7Z30 - chains B and J of the 19 polymer chains in the assembly; structure by electron microscopy, 2.90 A resolution.

Chain B:
Name: DNA-directed RNA polymerase III subunit RPC2
Source organism: Saccharomyces cerevisiae S288C
Notes: EC 2.7.7.6
UniProtKB: P22276 (RPC2_YEAST); numbering as in UniProt (aligned over 1-1149)
Chain sequence (1149 residues; each row starts with the number of its first residue):
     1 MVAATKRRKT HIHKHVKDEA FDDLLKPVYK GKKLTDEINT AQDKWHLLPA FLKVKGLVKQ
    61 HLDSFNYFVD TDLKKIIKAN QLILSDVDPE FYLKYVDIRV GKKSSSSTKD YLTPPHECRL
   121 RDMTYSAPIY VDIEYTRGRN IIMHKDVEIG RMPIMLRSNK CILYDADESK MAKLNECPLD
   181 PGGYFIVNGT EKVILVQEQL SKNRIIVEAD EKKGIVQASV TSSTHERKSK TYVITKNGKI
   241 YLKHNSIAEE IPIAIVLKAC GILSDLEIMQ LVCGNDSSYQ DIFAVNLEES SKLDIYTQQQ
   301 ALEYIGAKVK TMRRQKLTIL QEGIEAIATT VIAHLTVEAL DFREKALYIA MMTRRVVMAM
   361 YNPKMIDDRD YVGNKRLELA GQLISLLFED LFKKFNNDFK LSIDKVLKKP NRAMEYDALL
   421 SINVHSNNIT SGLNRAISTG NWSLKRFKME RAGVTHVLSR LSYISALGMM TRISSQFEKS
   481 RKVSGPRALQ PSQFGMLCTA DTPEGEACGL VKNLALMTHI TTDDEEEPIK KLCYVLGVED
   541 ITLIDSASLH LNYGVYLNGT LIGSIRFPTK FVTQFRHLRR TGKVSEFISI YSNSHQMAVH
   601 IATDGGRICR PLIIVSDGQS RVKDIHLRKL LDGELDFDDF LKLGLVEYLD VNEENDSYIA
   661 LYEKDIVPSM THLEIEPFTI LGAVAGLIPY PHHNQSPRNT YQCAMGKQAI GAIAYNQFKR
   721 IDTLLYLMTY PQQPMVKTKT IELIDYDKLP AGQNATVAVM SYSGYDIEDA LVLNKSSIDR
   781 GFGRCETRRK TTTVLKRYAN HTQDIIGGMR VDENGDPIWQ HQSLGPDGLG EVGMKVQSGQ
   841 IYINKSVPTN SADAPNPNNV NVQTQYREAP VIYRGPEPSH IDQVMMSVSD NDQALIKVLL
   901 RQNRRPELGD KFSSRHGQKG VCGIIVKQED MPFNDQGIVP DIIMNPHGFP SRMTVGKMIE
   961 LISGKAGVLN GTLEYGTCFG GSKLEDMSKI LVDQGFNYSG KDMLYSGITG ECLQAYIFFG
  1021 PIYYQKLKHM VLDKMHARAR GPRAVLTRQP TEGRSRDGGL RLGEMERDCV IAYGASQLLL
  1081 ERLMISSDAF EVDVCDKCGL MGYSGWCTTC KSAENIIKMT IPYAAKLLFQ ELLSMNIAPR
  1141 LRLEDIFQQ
Disordered / not traced: 1-35, 852-863
Bound ions: Zn2+: Cys-1095, Cys-1098, Cys-1107, Cys-1110
What the authors report for this chain:
  - conformationally variable residues (side-chain flip): Arg-698, Tyr-701

Chain J:
Name: DNA-directed RNA polymerases I, II, and III subunit RPABC5
Source organism: Saccharomyces cerevisiae S288C
UniProtKB: P22139 (RPAB5_YEAST); numbering as in UniProt (aligned over 1-70)
Chain sequence (70 residues; numbered 1 to 70; the number before each row is that of its first residue):
     1 MIVPVRCFSC GKVVGDKWES YLNLLQEDEL DEGTALSRLG LKRYCCRRMI LTHVDLIEKF
    61 LRYNPLEKRD
Disordered / not traced: 68-70
Bound ions: Zn2+: Cys-7, Cys-10, Cys-45, Cys-46

Chain B / chain J interface:
Pairs across the interface (78; chain B residue first):
  Glu-168(B) with Arg-62(J), salt bridge
  Met-171(B) with Tyr-63(J)
  Ala-172(B) with Arg-62(J); Tyr-63(J), hydrophobic
  Asn-175(B) with Tyr-63(J)
  Glu-176(B) with Tyr-63(J), hydrogen bond (backbone-side chain)
  Cys-177(B) with Tyr-63(J)
  Pro-178(B) with Tyr-63(J)
  Ala-712(B) with Leu-56(J), hydrophobic
  Ala-714(B) with Phe-60(J)
  Tyr-715(B) with Leu-56(J), hydrophobic; Lys-59(J); Phe-60(J); Arg-62(J); Tyr-63(J)
  Asn-716(B) with Tyr-63(J)
  Gln-717(B) with Phe-60(J)
  Phe-718(B) with Phe-60(J), hydrophobic
  Lys-719(B) with Tyr-63(J), hydrogen bond (side chain-backbone); Pro-65(J)
  Thr-729(B) with Met-1(J)
  Tyr-730(B) with Ile-2(J); Pro-4(J), hydrophobic; Phe-8(J), hydrophobic
  Pro-731(B) with Met-1(J); Leu-56(J), hydrophobic
  Gln-732(B) with Met-49(J); Thr-52(J), hydrogen bond
  Gln-733(B) with Leu-51(J); Thr-52(J), hydrogen bond (backbone-backbone); Val-54(J)
  Met-735(B) with Leu-51(J), hydrophobic; Thr-52(J)
  Asp-747(B) with Val-54(J)
  Lys-748(B) with Val-54(J); Leu-56(J)
  Leu-749(B) with Leu-56(J), hydrophobic
  Pro-750(B) with Val-54(J), hydrophobic
  Gln-753(B) with Phe-8(J)
  Asn-754(B) with Arg-48(J), hydrogen bond (backbone-side chain); Thr-52(J), hydrogen bond
  Thr-756(B) with Ser-9(J), hydrogen bond; Tyr-44(J); Cys-45(J); Arg-48(J), hydrogen bond
  Ser-776(B) with Phe-8(J)
  Ser-777(B) with Phe-8(J), hydrogen bond (side chain-backbone)
  Arg-780(B) with Cys-7(J); Phe-8(J), hydrogen bond (side chain-backbone); Ser-9(J), hydrogen bond (side chain-backbone); Cys-10(J); Gly-11(J)
  Gly-781(B) with Phe-8(J)
  Phe-782(B) with Phe-8(J)
  Gln-928(B) with Ser-9(J)
  Gln-936(B) with Lys-42(J); Arg-43(J)
  Ile-938(B) with Arg-43(J); Tyr-44(J), hydrophobic
  Val-939(B) with Ser-9(J)
  Asp-941(B) with Phe-8(J); Ser-9(J), hydrogen bond; Arg-48(J), salt bridge
  Gly-967(B) with Leu-51(J)
  Val-968(B) with Tyr-44(J), hydrophobic; Arg-47(J), hydrogen bond (backbone-side chain); Arg-48(J)
  Leu-969(B) with Tyr-44(J), hydrophobic; Arg-47(J)
  Asn-970(B) with Gly-33(J)
  Gly-971(B) with Glu-32(J); Gly-33(J); Arg-47(J); Leu-51(J)
  Thr-972(B) with Leu-51(J)
  Phe-1019(B) with Tyr-44(J)
  Gly-1020(B) with Tyr-44(J), hydrogen bond (backbone-side chain)
  Pro-1021(B) with Tyr-44(J)
Other interface residues (no listed pair), chain B (49 interface residues in all): Ala-755, Lys-965, Leu-973
Other interface residues (no listed pair), chain J (29 interface residues in all): Arg-6, Leu-36, His-53

In short:
49 residues of chain B face 29 of chain J across their interface; the contacts include 14 hydrogen bonds and 2
salt bridges. Among the polar pairs are Glu-168(B)/Arg-62(J), Asp-941(B)/Arg-48(J) and Glu-176(B)/Tyr-63(J).
Cys-1095(B), Cys-1098(B), Cys-1107(B) and Cys-1110(B) form the Zn2+ site. The paper reports conformational
variability at Arg-698(B) and Tyr-701(B).
Here chain B is DNA-directed RNA polymerase III subunit RPC2 and chain J is DNA-directed RNA polymerases I,
II, and III subunit RPABC5, both from Saccharomyces cerevisiae S288C. Entry 7Z30 (Structure of yeast RNA
Polymerase III-Ty1 integrase complex at 2.9 A (focus subunit C11 terminal Zn-ribbon ...) was determined by
electron microscopy, deposited together with 7Z0H, 7Z2Z, 7Z31 and 8BWS.
